Entry 1RKA (X-ray diffraction, 2.30 A resolution); this record covers chain A.

== Chain A ==
Name: Protein (ribokinase)
Organism: Escherichia coli
Notes: EC 2.7.1.15
Reference sequence: P0A9J6 (RBSK_ECOLI); residue numbers follow UniProt; this construct covers 1-309
Sequence (309 residues; row label = number of the first residue in the row):
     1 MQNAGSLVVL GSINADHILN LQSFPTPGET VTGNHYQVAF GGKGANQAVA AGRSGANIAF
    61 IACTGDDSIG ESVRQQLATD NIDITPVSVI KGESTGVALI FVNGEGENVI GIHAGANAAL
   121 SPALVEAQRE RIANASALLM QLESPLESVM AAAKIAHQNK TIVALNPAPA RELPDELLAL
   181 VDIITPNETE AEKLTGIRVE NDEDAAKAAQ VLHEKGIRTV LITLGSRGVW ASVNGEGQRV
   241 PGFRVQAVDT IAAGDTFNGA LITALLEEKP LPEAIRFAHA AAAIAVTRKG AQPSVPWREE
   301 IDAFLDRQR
Disordered / not traced: 1-3, 309
Curated features (UniProtKB/Swiss-Prot):
  - active site: Asp255 (Proton acceptor)
  - binding site (substrate): Asn14 to Asp16, Gly42 to Asn46, Glu143, Asp255
  - binding site (ATP): Asn187, Thr223 to Gly228, Gly254, Asp255, His279
  - binding site (K(+)): Asp249, Ile251, Ala285, Arg288, Gly290, Ser294

== Summary ==
From UniProt: active-site residue Asp255, 10 substrate-binding residues, 10 ATP-binding residues and 6
K+-binding residues.
Chain A is Protein (ribokinase) (Escherichia coli); the structure, The apo form of E. coli ribokinase, was
determined by X-ray diffraction (same publication as 1RK2 and 1RKS).
